Entry 6P9X (electron microscopy, 2.91 A resolution); this record covers chains A and N of the 6 polymer chains in the assembly.

[Chain A]
Protein: Guanine nucleotide-binding protein G(s) subunit alpha isoforms short
Source organism: Homo sapiens
UniProt: P63092 (GNAS2_HUMAN); numbering as in UniProt (aligned over 1-394)
Chain sequence (394 residues; numbered 1 to 394; the number before each row is that of its first residue):
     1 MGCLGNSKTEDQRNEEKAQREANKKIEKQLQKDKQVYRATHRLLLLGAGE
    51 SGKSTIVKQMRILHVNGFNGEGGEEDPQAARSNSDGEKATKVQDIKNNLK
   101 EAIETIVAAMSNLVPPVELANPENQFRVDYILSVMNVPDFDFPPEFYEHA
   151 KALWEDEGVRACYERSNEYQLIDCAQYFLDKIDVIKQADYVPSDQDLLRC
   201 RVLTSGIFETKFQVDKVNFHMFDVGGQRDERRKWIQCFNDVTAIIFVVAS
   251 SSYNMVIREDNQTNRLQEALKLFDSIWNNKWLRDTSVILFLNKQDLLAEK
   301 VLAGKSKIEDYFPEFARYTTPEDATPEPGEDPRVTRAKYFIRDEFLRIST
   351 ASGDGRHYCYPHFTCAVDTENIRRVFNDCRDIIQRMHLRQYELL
Unresolved in the structure: 1-10, 48-204, 250-263, 293-307, 365-370
Construct notes: conflict K271 (Asn in P63092), D274 (Lys in P63092), K280 (Arg in P63092), D284 (Thr in P63092), T285 (Ile in P63092)

[Chain N]
Protein: Nanobody 35
Source organism: Lama glama
Notes: antibody fragment or engineered binder
Chain sequence (138 residues; row label = number of the first residue in the row):
     1 QVQLQESGGGLVQPGGSLRLSCAASGFTFSNYKMNWVRQAPGKGLEWVSD
    51 ISQSGASISYTGSVKGRFTISRDNAKNTLYLQMNSLKPEDTAVYYCARCP
   101 APFTRDCFDVTSTTYAYRGQGTQVTVSSHHHHHHEPEA
Unresolved in the structure: 127-138
Disulfides: C22-C96, C99-C107

[Interface between chain A and chain N]
Contacting residue pairs (23; chain A residue first):
  R228(A) - T113(N)
  D229(A) - T111(N)
  D229(A) - S112(N)  hydrogen bond (side chain-backbone)
  D229(A) - T113(N)
  E230(A) - T111(N)  hydrogen bond
  E230(A) - T114(N)
  E230(A) - Y115(N)
  R232(A) - P100(N)
  R232(A) - F108(N)
  R232(A) - Y115(N)
  Q267(A) - W47(N)
  Q267(A) - T61(N)
  K271(A) - W47(N)
  S275(A) - D106(N)
  S275(A) - C107(N)  hydrogen bond (side chain-backbone)
  S275(A) - F108(N)
  N278(A) - R105(N)
  N278(A) - D106(N)
  N279(A) - D106(N)
  Y311(A) - G62(N)
  Y311(A) - S63(N)
  P313(A) - G62(N)
  S352(A) - R105(N)  hydrogen bond
Other interface residues (no listed pair), chain A (15 interface residues in all): N264, D310, E314
Other interface residues (no listed pair), chain N (18 interface residues in all): E46, D50, K65, Y117

[In short]
15 residues of chain A face 18 of chain N across their interface; the contacts include 4 hydrogen bonds. Among
the polar pairs are D229(A)-S112(N), E230(A)-T111(N) and S275(A)-C107(N).
Here chain A is Guanine nucleotide-binding protein G(s) subunit alpha isoforms short (Homo sapiens) and chain
N is Nanobody 35 (Lama glama). Entry 6P9X (CRF1 Receptor Gs GPCR protein complex with CRF1 peptide) was
determined by electron microscopy together with 6P9Y from the same study.
